PDB entry 3PNG | X-ray diffraction, 1.88 A resolution | chains A and B

[Chain A (and B)]
Name: Nitric oxide synthase, brain
From: Rattus norvegicus
Notes: EC 1.14.13.39; chain B of this document is another copy of the same molecule, construct and numbering; everything in this record applies to it too
UniProt: P29476 (NOS1_RAT); residues 297-718 here = UniProt positions 297-718
Amino-acid sequence (422 residues; each row starts with the number of its first residue):
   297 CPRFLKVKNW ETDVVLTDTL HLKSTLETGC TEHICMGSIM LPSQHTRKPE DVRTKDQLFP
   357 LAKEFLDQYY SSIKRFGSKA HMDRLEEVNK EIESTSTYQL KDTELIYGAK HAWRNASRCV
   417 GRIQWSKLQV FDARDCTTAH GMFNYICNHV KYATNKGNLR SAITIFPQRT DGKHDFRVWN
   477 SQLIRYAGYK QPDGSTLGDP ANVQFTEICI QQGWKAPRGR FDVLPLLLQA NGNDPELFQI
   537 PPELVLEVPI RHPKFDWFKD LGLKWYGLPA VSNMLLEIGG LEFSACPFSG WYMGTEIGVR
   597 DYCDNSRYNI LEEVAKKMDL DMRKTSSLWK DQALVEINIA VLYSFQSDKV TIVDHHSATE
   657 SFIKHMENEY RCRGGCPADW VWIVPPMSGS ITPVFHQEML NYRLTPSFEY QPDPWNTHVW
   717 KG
Disordered / not traced: 297-298, 339-347, 717-718 (chain B: 297-298, 339-347)
Ion coordination: Zn2+: C326, C331 (shared with C326(B), C331(B) of chain B); heme Fe near C415 (its only coordinating residue here)
Residues lining bound ligands:
  - 8CX (6-{[(3R,4R)-4-(2-{[(2R)-2-fluoro-2-(3-fluorophenyl)ethyl]amino}ethoxy)pyrrolidin-3-yl]methyl}-4-methylpyridin-2-amine): M336, L337, R414, Q478, P565, V567, F584, S585, G586, W587, E592, W678, Y706
  - tetrahydrobiopterin (H4B), molecule 1: W306, W676, F691, H692, Q693, E694
  - tetrahydrobiopterin (H4B), molecule 2: S334, M336, R596, V677, W678
  - heme (HEM): W409, A412, R414, C415, V416, G417, Q420, L424, S457, M570, F584, S585, G586, W587, M589, E592, V649, W678, F704
Curated features (UniProtKB/Swiss-Prot):
  - binding site ((6R)-L-erythro-5,6,7,8-tetrahydrobiopterin): S334, V677, W678, F691
  - binding site (heme b): C415, Y706
  - binding site (L-arginine): Q478, W587, Y588, E592
  - mutagenesis: Y588 (Y588F: No decrease in nitric-oxide synthase activity; Y588H: 50% decrease of nitric-oxide synthase activity; Y588S: 30% decrease of nitric-oxide synthase activity)
What the authors report for this chain:
  - binding site for 8CX: E592, Y706
  - conformationally variable residues (side-chain flip): E592

[Chain A / chain B interface]
Residue-residue contacts (128):
  L301(A) - I330(B)  hydrophobic
  V303(A) - I335(B)  hydrophobic
  W306(A) - M336(B)  hydrogen bond
  E307(A) - N601(B)
  H317(A) - I330(B)
  S320(A) - H329(B)  hydrogen bond (side chain-backbone)
  T321(A) - H329(B)
  L322(A) - E328(B)
  L322(A) - H329(B)
  E323(A) - E328(B)
  T324(A) - T327(B)  hydrogen bond (side chain-backbone)
  T324(A) - E328(B)  hydrogen bond (backbone-backbone)
  T324(A) - H329(B)
  T324(A) - I330(B)
  T324(A) - C331(B)
  C326(A) - C326(B)  hydrophobic
  C326(A) - T327(B)
  C326(A) - E328(B)  hydrogen bond (backbone-backbone)
  C326(A) - C331(B)  hydrophobic
  T327(A) - T324(B)  hydrogen bond (backbone-side chain)
  T327(A) - C326(B)
  E328(A) - L322(B)
  E328(A) - E323(B)
  E328(A) - T324(B)  hydrogen bond (backbone-backbone)
  E328(A) - C326(B)  hydrogen bond (backbone-backbone)
  E328(A) - E328(B)
  H329(A) - S320(B)  hydrogen bond (side chain-backbone)
  H329(A) - T321(B)
  H329(A) - T324(B)
  H329(A) - Y698(B)
  I330(A) - L301(B)  hydrophobic
  I330(A) - H317(B)
  I330(A) - T324(B)
  I330(A) - N697(B)
  I330(A) - Y698(B)  hydrophobic
  C331(A) - T324(B)
  C331(A) - C326(B)  hydrophobic
  C331(A) - C331(B)  hydrophobic
  C331(A) - L696(B)
  C331(A) - N697(B)  hydrogen bond (backbone-backbone)
  M332(A) - L301(B)  hydrophobic
  M332(A) - L696(B)  hydrophobic
  S334(A) - W676(B)
  S334(A) - E694(B)
  S334(A) - M695(B)  hydrogen bond (side chain-backbone)
  I335(A) - E694(B)
  I335(A) - M695(B)
  M336(A) - W306(B)
  M336(A) - E694(B)  hydrogen bond (backbone-side chain)
  V595(A) - S686(B)
  R596(A) - S686(B)
  R596(A) - F691(B)
  R596(A) - H692(B)
  D600(A) - H692(B)
  N601(A) - E307(B)
  L607(A) - I687(B)  hydrophobic
  T621(A) - D650(B)  hydrogen bond
  T621(A) - H652(B)
  S622(A) - L638(B)
  S622(A) - Q642(B)  hydrogen bond
  S622(A) - D650(B)
  S623(A) - I635(B)
  L624(A) - V631(B)
  L624(A) - N634(B)
  L624(A) - I635(B)
  L624(A) - L638(B)  hydrophobic
  L624(A) - H651(B)
  K626(A) - I687(B)
  D627(A) - H651(B)  salt bridge
  D627(A) - H652(B)  salt bridge
  D627(A) - M683(B)
  D627(A) - S684(B)  hydrogen bond
  Q628(A) - V631(B)
  Q628(A) - E632(B)  hydrogen bond
  Q628(A) - I635(B)
  L630(A) - I687(B)  hydrophobic
  V631(A) - L624(B)
  V631(A) - D627(B)
  V631(A) - Q628(B)
  V631(A) - V631(B)  hydrophobic
  E632(A) - Q628(B)  hydrogen bond
  N634(A) - L624(B)
  I635(A) - S623(B)
  I635(A) - L624(B)
  I635(A) - Q628(B)
  L638(A) - S622(B)
  L638(A) - L624(B)  hydrophobic
  Q642(A) - S622(B)  hydrogen bond
  D650(A) - T621(B)  hydrogen bond
  D650(A) - S622(B)  hydrogen bond (side chain-backbone)
  H651(A) - L624(B)
  H651(A) - D627(B)  salt bridge
  H652(A) - T621(B)
  H652(A) - D627(B)  salt bridge
  W676(A) - S334(B)
  W676(A) - V677(B)  hydrophobic
  V677(A) - W676(B)
  P682(A) - S684(B)
  P682(A) - G685(B)  hydrogen bond (backbone-backbone)
  P682(A) - S686(B)  hydrogen bond (backbone-backbone)
  P682(A) - F691(B)  hydrophobic
  M683(A) - D627(B)
  M683(A) - S684(B)
  S684(A) - D627(B)  hydrogen bond
  S684(A) - P682(B)
  S684(A) - M683(B)
  S684(A) - S684(B)
  G685(A) - P682(B)  hydrogen bond (backbone-backbone)
  S686(A) - V595(B)
  S686(A) - R596(B)
  S686(A) - P682(B)  hydrogen bond (backbone-backbone)
  I687(A) - L607(B)  hydrophobic
  I687(A) - K626(B)
  I687(A) - D627(B)
  F691(A) - R596(B)
  H692(A) - R596(B)
  H692(A) - D600(B)
  E694(A) - S334(B)
  E694(A) - I335(B)
  E694(A) - M336(B)  hydrogen bond (side chain-backbone)
  M695(A) - S334(B)  hydrogen bond (backbone-side chain)
  M695(A) - I335(B)
  L696(A) - I330(B)  hydrophobic
  L696(A) - I335(B)  hydrophobic
  N697(A) - I330(B)
  N697(A) - C331(B)  hydrogen bond (backbone-backbone)
  Y698(A) - H329(B)
  Y698(A) - I330(B)  hydrophobic
Interface residues without a listed pair, chain A (63 interface residues in all): K302, G333, L337, C599, S602, S653
Interface residues without a listed pair, chain B (62 interface residues in all): V303, M332, G333, L337, C599, S602, L630, S653

[Summary]
The interface between chain A and chain B involves 63 residues on one side and 62 on the other; the contacts
include 28 hydrogen bonds and 4 salt bridges. Polar pairs include D627(A)-H651(B), D627(A)-H652(B) and
W306(A)-M336(B). The paper reports a binding site for 8CX at E592(A) and Y706(A); conformational variability
at E592(A).
Chain A and chain B are both Nitric oxide synthase, brain (Rattus norvegicus); the structure, Structure of rat
neuronal nitric oxide synthase heme domain in complex with
6-(((3R,4R)-4-(2-((2-fluoro-2-(3-fluorophenyl)ethyl)amino)ethoxy)pyrrolidin-3-yl)methyl)-4-methylpyridin-2-amine,
was determined by X-ray diffraction, deposited together with 3PNE, 3PNF, 3PNH, 3SVP and 3SVQ.
